Entry 2JUM (solution NMR); this record covers chains A and B.

# Chain A
Molecule: Insulin A chain
UniProt: P01308 (INS_HUMAN); residues 1-21 here correspond to UniProt positions 90-110 (UniProt number = residue number + 89)
Sequence (21 residues; each row starts with the number of its first residue):
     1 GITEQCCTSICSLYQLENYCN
Construct notes: engineered mutation Thr3 (Val92 in P01308)
Disulfides: Cys6-Cys11

# Chain B
Molecule: Insulin B chain
UniProt: P01308 (INS_HUMAN); residues 1-30 here correspond to UniProt positions 25-54 (UniProt number = residue number + 24)
Sequence (30 residues; row label = number of the first residue in the row):
     1 FVNQHLCGSDLVEALYLVCGERGFFYTKPT
Construct notes: engineered mutation Asp10 (His34 in P01308), Lys28 (Pro52 in P01308), Pro29 (Lys53 in P01308)

# Chain A / chain B interface
Cross-chain cystine bridges: Cys7(A)-Cys7(B), Cys20(A)-Cys19(B)
Pairs across the interface - 32 pairs, chain A then chain B:
  Gly1(A) with Thr27(B); Pro29(B)
  Ile2(A) with Leu11(B); Thr27(B)
  Thr3(A) with Leu11(B); Tyr26(B); Thr27(B); Pro29(B)
  Glu4(A) with Pro29(B)
  Cys6(A) with Leu6(B)
  Cys7(A) with Leu6(B); Cys7(B), disulfide
  Ile10(A) with Asn3(B); Gln4(B); His5(B)
  Cys11(A) with Gln4(B)
  Ser12(A) with Gln4(B)
  Leu13(A) with Phe1(B); Val18(B)
  Leu16(A) with Gln4(B); Leu6(B); Ala14(B); Leu15(B); Val18(B)
  Glu17(A) with Val18(B)
  Tyr19(A) with Phe24(B); Phe25(B)
  Cys20(A) with Cys19(B), disulfide; Gly23(B); Phe25(B)
  Asn21(A) with Arg22(B); Gly23(B)
Also at the interface, not in a pair above, chain B (20 interface residues in all): Lys28, Thr30

# Summary
The interface between chain A and chain B involves 15 residues on one side and 20 on the other, with 2
disulfide bonds.
Here chain A is Insulin A chain and chain B is Insulin B chain. Entry 2JUM (ThrA3-DKP-insulin) was determined
by solution NMR (same publication as 2JUU and 2JUV).
